Entry 9D4U (electron microscopy, 3.55 A resolution); this record covers chains I and J of the 11 polymer chains in the assembly.

[Chain I]
Molecule: Proteasome subunit beta type-2
From: Saccharomyces cerevisiae
Notes: EC 3.4.25.1
UniProtKB: P25043 (PSB2_YEAST); residues 1-261 here = UniProt positions 1-261
Amino-acid sequence (261 residues; each row starts with the number of its first residue):
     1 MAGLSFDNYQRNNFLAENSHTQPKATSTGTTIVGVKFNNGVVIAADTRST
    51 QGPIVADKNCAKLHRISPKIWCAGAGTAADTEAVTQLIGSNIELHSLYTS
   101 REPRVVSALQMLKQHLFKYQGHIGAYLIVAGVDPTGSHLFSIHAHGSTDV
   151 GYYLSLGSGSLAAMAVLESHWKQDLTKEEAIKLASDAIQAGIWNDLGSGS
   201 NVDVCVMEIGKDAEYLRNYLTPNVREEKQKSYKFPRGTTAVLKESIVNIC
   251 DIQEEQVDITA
Unresolved in the structure: 1-4, 18-21, 48-60, 192-199, 221-239, 248-261
Swiss-Prot annotation at these positions:
  - active site: Thr-30 (Nucleophile)

[Chain J]
Molecule: Proteasome subunit beta type-3
From: Saccharomyces cerevisiae
UniProtKB: P25451 (PSB3_YEAST); numbering as in UniProt (aligned over 1-205)
Amino-acid sequence (205 residues; numbered 1 to 205; the number before each row is that of its first residue):
     1 MSDPSSINGGIVVAMTGKDCVAIACDLRLGSQSLGVSNKFEKIFHYGHVF
    51 LGITGLATDVTTLNEMFRYKTNLYKLKEERAIEPETFTQLVSSSLYERRF
   101 GPYFVGPVVAGINSKSGKPFIAGFDLIGCIDEAKDFIVSGTASDQLFGMC
   151 ESLYEPNLEPEDLFETISQALLNAADRDALSGWGAVVYIIKKDEVVKRYL
   201 KMRQD
Unresolved in the structure: 1-6, 29-39, 179-181, 201-205
Swiss-Prot annotation at these positions:
  - modified residue: Ser-31 (Phosphoserine)
  - cross-link: Lys-70 (Glycyl lysine isopeptide (Lys-Gly) (interchain with G-Cter in ubiquitin))

[Chain I / chain J interface]
Residue-residue contacts (39):
  Ser-5(I) / Glu-97(J)
  Ser-5(I) / Phe-100(J)
  Asp-7(I) / Gly-101(J)
  Asn-8(I) / Gly-101(J)
  Tyr-9(I) / Phe-100(J)
  Arg-11(I) / Asp-59(J)  salt bridge
  Asn-12(I) / Pro-102(J)  hydrogen bond (side chain-backbone)
  Asn-12(I) / Phe-104(J)
  Leu-15(I) / Leu-56(J)  hydrophobic
  Leu-15(I) / Phe-104(J)  hydrophobic
  Gln-22(I) / Phe-104(J)
  Gln-22(I) / Leu-126(J)
  Pro-23(I) / Phe-104(J)
  Pro-23(I) / Leu-126(J)
  Lys-24(I) / Asp-125(J)
  Ala-25(I) / Asp-125(J)
  Ala-25(I) / Leu-126(J)
  Ala-25(I) / Ile-127(J)  hydrophobic
  Thr-26(I) / Asp-125(J)  hydrogen bond
  Thr-26(I) / Cys-129(J)  hydrogen bond
  Thr-77(I) / Ile-127(J)
  Ala-79(I) / Tyr-96(J)
  Ala-79(I) / Ile-127(J)
  Asp-80(I) / Tyr-96(J)  hydrogen bond
  Ala-83(I) / Tyr-96(J)  hydrophobic
  Ile-123(I) / Tyr-96(J)
  Val-241(I) / Tyr-199(J)
  Val-241(I) / Leu-200(J)
  Leu-242(I) / Tyr-199(J)
  Lys-243(I) / Lys-197(J)
  Lys-243(I) / Arg-198(J)
  Lys-243(I) / Tyr-199(J)  hydrogen bond (backbone-backbone)
  Glu-244(I) / Lys-197(J)
  Glu-244(I) / Arg-198(J)
  Ser-245(I) / Val-196(J)
  Ser-245(I) / Lys-197(J)  hydrogen bond (backbone-backbone)
  Ile-246(I) / Val-195(J)
  Val-247(I) / Tyr-188(J)  hydrophobic
  Val-247(I) / Val-195(J)  hydrogen bond (backbone-backbone)
Other interface residues (no listed pair), chain I (28 interface residues in all): Phe-6, Ala-16, Tyr-119, His-122
Other interface residues (no listed pair), chain J (24 interface residues in all): His-45, Arg-98, Arg-99, Tyr-103, Val-105

[Summary]
28 residues of chain I face 24 of chain J across their interface, with 7 hydrogen bonds and 1 salt bridge.
Polar contacts include Arg-11(I)/Asp-59(J), Asn-12(I)/Pro-102(J) and Thr-26(I)/Asp-125(J). From UniProt:
active-site residue Thr-30(I) on chain I.
Chain I is Proteasome subunit beta type-2 and chain J is Proteasome subunit beta type-3, both from
Saccharomyces cerevisiae; the structure, Core particle assembly intermediate Capless 13S purified from
Saccharomyces cerevisiae, was determined by electron microscopy.
